Entry 5D7I (X-ray diffraction, 2.00 A resolution); this record covers chains A and H of the 4 polymer chains in the assembly.

# Chain A
Name: Major histocompatibility complex class I-related gene protein
Organism: Homo sapiens
Notes: fragment: Extracellular domain residues 23-292
Reference sequence: Q95460 (HMR1_HUMAN); residues 1-270 here correspond to UniProt positions 23-292 (UniProt number = residue number + 22)
Amino-acid sequence (271 residues; numbered 0 to 270; the number before each row is that of its first residue; numbering starts at 0):
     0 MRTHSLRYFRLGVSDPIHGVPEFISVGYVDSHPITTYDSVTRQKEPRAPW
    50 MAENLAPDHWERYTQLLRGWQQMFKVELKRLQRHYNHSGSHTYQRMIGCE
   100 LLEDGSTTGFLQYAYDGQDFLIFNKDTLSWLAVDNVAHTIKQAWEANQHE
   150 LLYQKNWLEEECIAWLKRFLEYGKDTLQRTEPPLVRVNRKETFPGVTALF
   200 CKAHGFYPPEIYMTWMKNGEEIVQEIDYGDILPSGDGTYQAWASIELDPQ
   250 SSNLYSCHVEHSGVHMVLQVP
Unresolved in the structure: 0, 247-252, 270
Construct notes: initiating methionine (0); conflict Ser261 (Cys283 in Q95460)
Swiss-Prot annotation at these positions:
  - binding site (5-(2-oxoethylideneamino)-6-(D-ribitylamino)uracil): Arg9, Ser24, Lys43, Arg94, Tyr152, Gln153
  - binding site (5-(2-oxopropylideneamino)-6-(D-ribitylamino)uracil): Arg9, Ser24, Lys43, Arg94, Tyr152, Gln153
  - binding site (7-hydroxy-6-methyl-8-(1-D-ribityl)lumazine): Arg9, Ser24, Lys43, Arg94, Tyr152, Gln153
  - binding site (8-(9H-purin-6-yl)-2-oxa-8-azabicyclo[3.3.1]nona-3,6-diene-4,6-dicarbaldehyde): Arg9, Lys43, His58, Arg94
  - binding site (2-amino-4-oxopteridine-6-carbaldehyde): Lys43
  - binding site (pyridoxal): Lys43
  - glycosylation: Asn85 (N-linked (GlcNAc...) asparagine)
Disulfides: Cys98-Cys161, Cys200-Cys256
Glycans and other covalent adducts: Acetyl 6-formylpterin (30W) linked to Lys43

# Chain H
Name: M33.64 TCR Beta Chain
Organism: Homo sapiens
Amino-acid sequence (245 residues; row label = number of the first residue in the row; numbering starts at 0):
     0 MIAGITQAPTSQILAAGRRMTLRCTQDMRHNAMYWYRQDLGLGLRLIHYS
    50 NTAGTTGKGEVPDGYSVSRANTDDFPLTLASAVPSQTSVYFCASSEAGGN
   100 TGELFFGEGSRLTVLEDLKNVFPPEVAVFEPSEAEISHTQKATLVCLATG
   150 FYPDHVELSWWVNGKEVHSGVCTDPQPLKEQPALNDSRYALSSRLRVSAT
   200 FWQNPRNHFRCQVQFYGLSENDEWTQDRAKPVTQIVSAEAWGRAD
Unresolved in the structure: 0-2, 244
Disulfides: Cys23-Cys91, Cys145-Cys210

# Chain A / chain H interface
Residue-residue contacts (19):
  Arg41(A) - Gly53(H)
  Arg61(A) - Tyr48(H)  hydrogen bond
  Gln64(A) - Tyr48(H)
  Gln64(A) - Asn50(H)
  Gln64(A) - Thr54(H)  hydrogen bond
  Gln64(A) - Thr55(H)  hydrogen bond (side chain-backbone)
  Gln64(A) - Gly56(H)
  Leu65(A) - Asn50(H)
  Arg67(A) - Thr51(H)
  Arg67(A) - Thr54(H)  hydrogen bond
  Gly68(A) - Thr51(H)
  Gln71(A) - Thr51(H)
  Met72(A) - Asn30(H)
  Met72(A) - Ala96(H)  hydrophobic
  His148(A) - Thr100(H)
  Glu149(A) - Asn99(H)
  Glu149(A) - Thr100(H)  hydrogen bond
  Tyr152(A) - Gly98(H)  hydrogen bond (side chain-backbone)
  Tyr152(A) - Thr100(H)
Also at the interface, not in a pair above, chain A (12 interface residues in all): Asn146
Also at the interface, not in a pair above, chain H (14 interface residues in all): Gly97, Gly101

# Summary
Chain A and chain H form an interface of 12 and 14 residues respectively, with 6 hydrogen bonds. Polar
contacts include Arg61(A)-Tyr48(H), Gln64(A)-Thr54(H) and Gln64(A)-Thr55(H).
Here chain A is Major histocompatibility complex class I-related gene protein and chain H is M33.64 TCR Beta
Chain, both from Homo sapiens. Entry 5D7I (Structure of human MR1-Ac-6-FP in complex with human MAIT M33.64
TCR) was determined by X-ray diffraction, deposited together with 5D5M, 5D7J, 5D7K and 5D7L.
